PDB entry 8DLJ | electron microscopy, 2.91 A resolution | chains B and E of the 4 polymer chains in the assembly

[Chain B]
Molecule: Spike glycoprotein
From: Severe acute respiratory syndrome coronavirus 2
UniProtKB: P0DTC2 (SPIKE_SARS2); residues 1-1208 here = UniProt positions 1-1208
Chain sequence (1288 residues; each row starts with the number of its first residue):
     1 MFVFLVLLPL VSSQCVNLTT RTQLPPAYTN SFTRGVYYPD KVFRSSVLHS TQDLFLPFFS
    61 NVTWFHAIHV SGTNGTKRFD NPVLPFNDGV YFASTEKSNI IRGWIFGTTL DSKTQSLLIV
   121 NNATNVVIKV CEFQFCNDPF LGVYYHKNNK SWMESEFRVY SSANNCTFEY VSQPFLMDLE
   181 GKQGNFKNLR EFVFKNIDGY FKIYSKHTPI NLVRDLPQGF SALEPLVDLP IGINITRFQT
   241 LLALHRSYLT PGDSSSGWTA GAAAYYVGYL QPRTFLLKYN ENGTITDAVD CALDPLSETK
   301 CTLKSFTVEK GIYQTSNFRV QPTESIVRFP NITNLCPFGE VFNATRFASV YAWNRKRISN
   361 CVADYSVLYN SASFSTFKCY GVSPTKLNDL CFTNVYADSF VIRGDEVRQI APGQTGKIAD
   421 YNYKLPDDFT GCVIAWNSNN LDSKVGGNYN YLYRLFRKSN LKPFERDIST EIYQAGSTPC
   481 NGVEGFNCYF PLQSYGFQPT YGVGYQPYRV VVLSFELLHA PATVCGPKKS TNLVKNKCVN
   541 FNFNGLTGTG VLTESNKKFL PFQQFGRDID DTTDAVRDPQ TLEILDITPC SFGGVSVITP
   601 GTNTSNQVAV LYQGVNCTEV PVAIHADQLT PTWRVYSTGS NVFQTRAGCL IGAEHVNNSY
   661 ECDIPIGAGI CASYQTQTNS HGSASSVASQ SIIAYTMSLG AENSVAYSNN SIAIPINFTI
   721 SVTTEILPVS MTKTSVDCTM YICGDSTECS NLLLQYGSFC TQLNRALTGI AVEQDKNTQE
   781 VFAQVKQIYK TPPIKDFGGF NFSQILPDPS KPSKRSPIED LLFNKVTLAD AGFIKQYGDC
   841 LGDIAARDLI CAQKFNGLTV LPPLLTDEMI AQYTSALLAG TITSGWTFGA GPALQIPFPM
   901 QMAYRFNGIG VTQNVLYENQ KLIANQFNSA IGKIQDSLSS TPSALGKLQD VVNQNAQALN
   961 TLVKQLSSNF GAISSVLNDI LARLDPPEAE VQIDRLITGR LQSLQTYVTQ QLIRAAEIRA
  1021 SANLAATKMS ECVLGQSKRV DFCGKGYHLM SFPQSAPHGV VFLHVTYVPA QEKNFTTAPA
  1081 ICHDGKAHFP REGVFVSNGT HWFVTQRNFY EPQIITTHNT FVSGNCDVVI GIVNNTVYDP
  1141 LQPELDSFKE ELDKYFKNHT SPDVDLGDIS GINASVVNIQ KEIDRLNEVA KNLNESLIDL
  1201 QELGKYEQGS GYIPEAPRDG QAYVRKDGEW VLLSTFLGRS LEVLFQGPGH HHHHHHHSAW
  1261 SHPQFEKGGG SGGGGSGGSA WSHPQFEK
Disordered / not traced: 1-13, 69-76, 144-152, 177-184, 248-256, 621-640, 676-690, 828-855, 1148-1288
Sequence notes: conflict Tyr501 (Asn in P0DTC2), Asp570 (Ala in P0DTC2), Gly614 (Asp in P0DTC2), His681 (Pro in P0DTC2), Gly682 (Arg in P0DTC2), Ser683 (Arg in P0DTC2), Ser685 (Arg in P0DTC2), Ile716 (Thr in P0DTC2), Pro817 (Phe in P0DTC2), Pro892 (Ala in P0DTC2), Pro899 (Ala in P0DTC2), Pro942 (Ala in P0DTC2), Ala982 (Ser in P0DTC2), Pro986 (Lys in P0DTC2), Pro987 (Val in P0DTC2), His1118 (Asp in P0DTC2); expression tag (1209-1288)
UniProt features mapped onto this chain:
  - region: Asn280 to Cys301 (Putative superantigen), Arg403 to Asp405 (Integrin-binding motif), Asn448 to Phe456 (Immunodominant HLA epitope recognized by the CD8+), Ser816 to Tyr837 (Fusion peptide 1), Lys835 to Phe855 (Fusion peptide 2), Asp1163 to Glu1202 (Heptad repeat 2)
  - site: Arg815, Ser816 (Cleavage)
  - glycosylation: Asn17 (N-linked (GlcNAc...) (complex) asparagine), Asn61 (N-linked (GlcNAc...) (hybrid) asparagine), Asn74 (N-linked (GlcNAc...) (complex) asparagine), Asn122 (N-linked (GlcNAc...) (hybrid) asparagine), Asn149 (N-linked (GlcNAc...) (complex) asparagine), Asn165 (N-linked (GlcNAc...) (complex) asparagine), Asn234 (N-linked (GlcNAc...) (high mannose) asparagine), Asn282 (N-linked (GlcNAc...) (complex) asparagine), Thr323 (O-linked (GalNAc) threonine), Ser325 (O-linked (HexNAc...) serine), Asn331 (N-linked (GlcNAc...) (complex) asparagine), Asn343 (N-linked (GlcNAc...) (complex) asparagine), Asn603 (N-linked (GlcNAc...) (hybrid) asparagine), Asn616 (N-linked (GlcNAc...) (complex) asparagine), Asn657 (N-linked (GlcNAc...) (complex) asparagine), Thr676 (O-linked (GlcNAc...) threonine), Thr678 (O-linked (GlcNAc...) threonine), Asn709 (N-linked (GlcNAc...) (high mannose) asparagine), Asn717 (N-linked (GlcNAc...) (hybrid) asparagine), Asn801 (N-linked (GlcNAc...) (hybrid) asparagine) and 6 more in UniProt
Cystine bridges: Cys15-Cys136, Cys131-Cys166, Cys291-Cys301, Cys336-Cys361, Cys379-Cys432, Cys391-Cys525, Cys480-Cys488, Cys538-Cys590, Cys617-Cys649, Cys662-Cys671, Cys738-Cys760, Cys743-Cys749, Cys1032-Cys1043, Cys1082-Cys1126
Glycans and other covalent adducts: N-acetylglucosamine (NAG) linked to Asn17, Asn61, Asn122, Asn165, Asn234, Asn282, Asn331, Asn343, Asn709, Asn717, Asn801, Asn1074, Asn1098, Asn1134
What the authors report for this chain:
  - self-association interface (contacts with another copy of this molecule); pairs are residue here / residue on that copy: Asp570-Asn960 (hydrogen bond)
  - contacts within the chain: Asp570-Thr572 (hydrogen bond)

[Chain E]
Molecule: Processed angiotensin-converting enzyme 2
From: Homo sapiens
Notes: EC 3.4.17.23
UniProtKB: Q9BYF1 (ACE2_HUMAN); residues 18-615 here = UniProt positions 18-615
Chain sequence (606 residues; numbered 18 to 623; the number before each row is that of its first residue):
    18 QSTIEEQAKT FLDKFNHEAE DLFYQSSLAS WNYNTNITEE NVQNMNNAGD KWSAFLKEQS
    78 TLAQMYPLQE IQNLTVKLQL QALQQNGSSV LSEDKSKRLN TILNTMSTIY STGKVCNPDN
   138 PQECLLLEPG LNEIMANSLD YNERLWAWES WRSEVGKQLR PLYEEYVVLK NEMARANHYE
   198 DYGDYWRGDY EVNGVDGYDY SRGQLIEDVE HTFEEIKPLY EHLHAYVRAK LMNAYPSYIS
   258 PIGCLPAHLL GDMWGRFWTN LYSLTVPFGQ KPNIDVTDAM VDQAWDAQRI FKEAEKFFVS
   318 VGLPNMTQGF WENSMLTDPG NVQKAVCHPT AWDLGKGDFR ILMCTKVTMD DFLTAHHEMG
   378 HIQYDMAYAA QPFLLRNGAN EGFHEAVGEI MSLSAATPKH LKSIGLLSPD FQEDNETEIN
   438 FLLKQALTIV GTLPFTYMLE KWRWMVFKGE IPKDQWMKKW WEMKREIVGV VEPVPHDETY
   498 CDPASLFHVS NDYSFIRYYT RTLYQFQFQE ALCQAAKHEG PLHKCDISNS TEAGQKLFNM
   558 LRLGKSEPWT LALENVVGAK NMNVRPLLNY FEPLFTWLKD QNKNSFVGWS TDWSPYADHH
   618 HHHHHH
Disordered / not traced: 18, 615-623
Sequence notes: expression tag (616-623)
UniProt features mapped onto this chain:
  - region (Interaction with SARS-CoV spike glycoprotein): Asp30 to Tyr41, Met82 to Pro84, Lys353 to Arg357
  - active site: Glu375 (Proton acceptor), His505 (Proton donor)
  - binding site (chloride): Arg169, Trp477, Lys481
  - binding site (substrate): Arg273, His345, Pro346, Tyr515
  - binding site (Zn(2+)): His374, His378, Glu402
  - glycosylation (N-linked (GlcNAc...) asparagine): Asn53, Asn90, Asn103, Asn322, Asn432, Asn546
Cystine bridges: Cys133-Cys141, Cys530-Cys542
Glycans and other covalent adducts: N-acetylglucosamine (NAG) linked to Asn53, Asn90, Asn103, Asn322, Asn432, Asn546

[Interface between chain B and chain E]
Contacting residue pairs - 35 pairs, chain B then chain E:
  Lys417(B) - Asp30(E)  salt bridge
  Tyr449(B) - Asp38(E)  hydrogen bond
  Tyr449(B) - Gln42(E)
  Tyr453(B) - His34(E)  hydrogen bond
  Phe456(B) - Thr27(E)
  Phe456(B) - Asp30(E)
  Phe456(B) - Lys31(E)
  Ala475(B) - Ser19(E)  hydrogen bond (backbone-backbone)
  Ala475(B) - Gln24(E)
  Ala475(B) - Thr27(E)
  Gly476(B) - Gln24(E)
  Phe486(B) - Met82(E)  hydrophobic
  Phe486(B) - Tyr83(E)
  Asn487(B) - Gln24(E)  hydrogen bond
  Asn487(B) - Tyr83(E)  hydrogen bond
  Tyr489(B) - Phe28(E)
  Tyr489(B) - Tyr83(E)  hydrogen bond
  Gln493(B) - Lys31(E)
  Gln493(B) - His34(E)  hydrogen bond
  Ser494(B) - His34(E)
  Gln498(B) - Tyr41(E)
  Gln498(B) - Gln42(E)
  Gln498(B) - Leu45(E)
  Thr500(B) - Tyr41(E)  hydrogen bond
  Thr500(B) - Asn330(E)
  Thr500(B) - Asp355(E)
  Thr500(B) - Arg357(E)
  Tyr501(B) - Asp38(E)
  Tyr501(B) - Tyr41(E)
  Tyr501(B) - Lys353(E)
  Gly502(B) - Lys353(E)
  Gly502(B) - Gly354(E)
  Tyr505(B) - Glu37(E)  hydrogen bond
  Tyr505(B) - Lys353(E)
  Tyr505(B) - Arg393(E)
Interface residues without a listed pair, chain B (20 interface residues in all): Leu455, Ser477, Glu484, Gly485
Interface residues without a listed pair, chain E (21 interface residues in all): Leu79

[Overview]
20 residues of chain B and 21 residues of chain E are in contact; the contacts include 9 hydrogen bonds and 1
salt bridge. Polar pairs include Lys417(B)-Asp30(E), Tyr449(B)-Asp38(E) and Tyr453(B)-His34(E). From the
paper: a self-association interface involving Asp570(B); contacts within the chain involving Asp570(B) and
Thr572(B).
Chain B is Spike glycoprotein (Severe acute respiratory syndrome coronavirus 2) and chain E is Processed
angiotensin-converting enzyme 2 (Homo sapiens); the structure, Cryo-EM structure of SARS-CoV-2 Alpha (B.1.1.7)
spike protein in complex with human ACE2, was determined by electron microscopy, deposited together with 8DLK,
8DLM, 8DLN, 8DLP, 8DLQ, 8DLS and 6 further entries.
